PDB entry 4NUE | X-ray diffraction, 1.30 A resolution | chain A

# Chain A
Protein: Bromodomain-containing protein 4
Source organism: Homo sapiens
Notes: fragment: Bromo 1 domain, residues 44-168
UniProtKB: O60885 (BRD4_HUMAN); residues 44-168 here = UniProt positions 44-168
Sequence (127 residues; numbered 42 to 168; the number before each row is that of its first residue):
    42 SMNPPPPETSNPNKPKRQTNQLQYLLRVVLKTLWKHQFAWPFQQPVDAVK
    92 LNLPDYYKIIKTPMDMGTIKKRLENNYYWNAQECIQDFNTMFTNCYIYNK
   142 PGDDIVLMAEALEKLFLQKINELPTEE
Disordered / not traced: 168
Differences from the reference sequence: expression tag (42-43)
UniProt features mapped onto this chain:
  - site: N140 (Acetylated histone binding)
  - cross-link: K99 (Glycyl lysine isopeptide (Lys-Gly) (interchain with G-Cter in SUMO2))
  - natural variant: D145 (D145G: Found in a patient with a neurodevelopmental syndrome; uncertain significance)
  - mutagenesis: N140 (N140A: Abolishes binding to acetylated histones)
Small-molecule neighbours: NUE (4-[(E)-(2-amino-4-hydroxy-3,5-dimethylphenyl)diazenyl]-N-(pyridin-2-yl)benzenesulfonamide): W81, P82, F83, Q85, V87, L92, L94, Y97, C136, Y139, N140, I146
What the authors report for this chain:
  - binding site for NUE: W81, P82, F83, V87, K91, L92, L94, Y97, Y139, N140, I146

# Overview
Chain A binds compound NUE. From UniProt: one mutagenesis site. The paper reports a binding site for NUE at
W81, P82 and F83 among others.
Chain A is Bromodomain-containing protein 4 (Homo sapiens); the structure, Crystal structure of the first
bromodomain of human BRD4 in complex with MS267 inhibitor, was determined by X-ray diffraction, deposited
together with 4NUC and 4NUD.
